Entry 8AN1 (electron microscopy, 3.93 A resolution); this record covers chains C and D of the 18 polymer chains in the assembly.

Chain C (and D):
Molecule: Citrate synthase
Organism: Synechococcus elongatus PCC 7942
Notes: chain D of this document is another copy of the same molecule, construct and numbering; everything in this record applies to it too
Reference sequence: Q31QM5 (Q31QM5_SYNE7); numbering as in UniProt (aligned over 1-386)
Amino-acid sequence (394 residues; numbered 1 to 394; the number before each row is that of its first residue):
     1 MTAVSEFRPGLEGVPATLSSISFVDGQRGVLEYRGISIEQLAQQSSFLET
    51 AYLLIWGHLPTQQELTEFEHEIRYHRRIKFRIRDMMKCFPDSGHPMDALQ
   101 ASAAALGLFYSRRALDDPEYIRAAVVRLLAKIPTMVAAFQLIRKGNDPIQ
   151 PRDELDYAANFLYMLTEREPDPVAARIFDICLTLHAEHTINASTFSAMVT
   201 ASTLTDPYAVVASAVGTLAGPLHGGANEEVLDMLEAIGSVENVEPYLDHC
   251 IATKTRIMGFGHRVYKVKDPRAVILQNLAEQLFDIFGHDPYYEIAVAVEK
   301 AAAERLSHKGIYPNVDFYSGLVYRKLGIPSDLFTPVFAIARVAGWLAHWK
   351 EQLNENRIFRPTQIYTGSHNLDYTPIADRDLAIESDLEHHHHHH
Not modelled in the structure: 1-4, 113-116, 380-394 (chain D: 1-4, 114-117, 224, 287-289, 378-394)
Sequence notes: expression tag (387-394)
From the paper describing this entry:
  - self-association interface (contacts with another copy of this molecule); pairs are residue here / residue on that copy: Glu-6/His-369, Phe-80
  - mutagenesis - L18Q: unchanged catalytic activity on saturating substrate conditions

Interface between chain C and chain D:
Contacting residue pairs (121):
  Glu-6(C) / Ser-5(D)
  Phe-7(C) / Pro-15(D)  hydrophobic
  Phe-7(C) / Ala-16(D)
  Pro-9(C) / Arg-357(D)
  Gly-10(C) / Phe-359(D)
  Gly-10(C) / Arg-360(D)
  Leu-11(C) / Phe-359(D)  hydrophobic
  Leu-11(C) / Arg-360(D)
  Leu-11(C) / Pro-361(D)
  Glu-12(C) / Arg-360(D)
  Glu-12(C) / Thr-362(D)
  Val-14(C) / Glu-6(D)
  Val-14(C) / Pro-361(D)
  Val-14(C) / Thr-362(D)
  Pro-15(C) / Glu-6(D)
  Pro-15(C) / Phe-7(D)  hydrophobic
  Pro-15(C) / Thr-362(D)
  Ala-16(C) / Thr-362(D)
  Thr-17(C) / Gln-363(D)
  Thr-17(C) / Ile-364(D)
  Leu-18(C) / Phe-7(D)  hydrophobic
  Leu-18(C) / Ile-364(D)  hydrophobic
  Ser-19(C) / Gln-363(D)
  Ser-19(C) / Ile-364(D)  hydrogen bond (backbone-backbone)
  Ser-19(C) / Tyr-365(D)
  Ser-19(C) / Thr-366(D)  hydrogen bond (backbone-backbone)
  Ser-20(C) / Thr-366(D)  hydrogen bond
  Ser-22(C) / Tyr-365(D)
  Phe-23(C) / Tyr-365(D)  hydrophobic
  Phe-23(C) / His-369(D)
  Gly-35(C) / Tyr-365(D)
  Gly-35(C) / Ser-368(D)
  Gly-35(C) / Asn-370(D)
  Gly-35(C) / Leu-371(D)  hydrogen bond (backbone-backbone)
  Gln-40(C) / Asp-372(D)
  Gln-40(C) / Tyr-373(D)
  Gln-44(C) / Tyr-373(D)  hydrogen bond (backbone-side chain)
  Pro-60(C) / Ala-377(D)
  Arg-81(C) / Cys-88(D)
  Asp-84(C) / Cys-88(D)
  Met-85(C) / Met-85(D)  hydrophobic
  Met-85(C) / Phe-89(D)  hydrophobic
  Cys-88(C) / Arg-81(D)
  Phe-89(C) / Met-85(D)  hydrophobic
  Phe-89(C) / Leu-108(D)  hydrophobic
  Pro-90(C) / Leu-108(D)  hydrophobic
  Pro-90(C) / Phe-109(D)  hydrophobic
  Asp-97(C) / Leu-108(D)
  Ala-98(C) / Leu-108(D)
  Gln-100(C) / Ala-104(D)
  Ala-101(C) / Ala-104(D)  hydrophobic
  Ala-101(C) / Ala-105(D)
  Leu-108(C) / Phe-89(D)  hydrophobic
  Leu-108(C) / Asp-97(D)
  Phe-109(C) / Pro-90(D)
  Thr-189(C) / Gln-363(D)
  Ile-190(C) / Pro-361(D)
  Ile-190(C) / Gln-363(D)
  Phe-195(C) / Phe-195(D)  hydrophobic
  Phe-195(C) / Val-199(D)  hydrophobic
  Phe-195(C) / Pro-361(D)  hydrophobic
  Ser-196(C) / Thr-200(D)
  Val-199(C) / Phe-195(D)  hydrophobic
  Val-199(C) / Ser-196(D)
  Thr-200(C) / Ser-196(D)
  Thr-200(C) / Thr-217(D)
  Thr-203(C) / Thr-217(D)
  Thr-205(C) / Ala-219(D)
  Asp-206(C) / His-223(D)  salt bridge
  Ala-209(C) / Gly-216(D)
  Ala-212(C) / Gln-100(D)
  Ser-213(C) / Ser-213(D)
  Thr-217(C) / Thr-200(D)  hydrogen bond
  Ala-219(C) / Thr-205(D)
  Pro-221(C) / Thr-203(D)
  His-223(C) / Ser-111(D)
  His-223(C) / Asp-206(D)
  Arg-357(C) / Gly-10(D)
  Arg-357(C) / Glu-12(D)
  Ile-358(C) / Gly-10(D)
  Phe-359(C) / Gly-10(D)
  Arg-360(C) / Gly-10(D)
  Arg-360(C) / Leu-11(D)
  Arg-360(C) / Glu-12(D)
  Arg-360(C) / Arg-263(D)
  Pro-361(C) / Leu-11(D)
  Pro-361(C) / Val-14(D)
  Pro-361(C) / Ile-190(D)
  Pro-361(C) / Phe-195(D)  hydrophobic
  Thr-362(C) / Gly-13(D)
  Thr-362(C) / Val-14(D)
  Thr-362(C) / Pro-15(D)
  Thr-362(C) / Ala-16(D)  hydrogen bond (backbone-backbone)
  Gln-363(C) / Thr-17(D)
  Gln-363(C) / Ser-19(D)
  Gln-363(C) / Ser-22(D)
  Gln-363(C) / Thr-189(D)
  Gln-363(C) / Ile-190(D)
  Ile-364(C) / Leu-18(D)  hydrophobic
  Ile-364(C) / Ser-19(D)
  Tyr-365(C) / Ser-19(D)
  Tyr-365(C) / Ser-20(D)
  Tyr-365(C) / Ile-21(D)
  Tyr-365(C) / Ser-22(D)
  Tyr-365(C) / Phe-23(D)  hydrophobic
  Tyr-365(C) / Arg-34(D)
  Tyr-365(C) / Gly-35(D)  hydrogen bond (side chain-backbone)
  Thr-366(C) / Leu-18(D)
  Thr-366(C) / Ser-19(D)  hydrogen bond (backbone-backbone)
  Thr-366(C) / Ser-20(D)
  His-369(C) / Phe-23(D)
  Leu-371(C) / Gly-35(D)  hydrogen bond (backbone-backbone)
  Asp-372(C) / Gln-40(D)  hydrogen bond
  Tyr-373(C) / Gln-40(D)
  Tyr-373(C) / Leu-59(D)  hydrophobic
  Thr-374(C) / Leu-59(D)
  Ile-376(C) / Pro-60(D)
  Ile-376(C) / Thr-61(D)
  Ile-376(C) / Gln-62(D)
  Arg-379(C) / Leu-59(D)
  Arg-379(C) / Pro-60(D)  hydrogen bond (side chain-backbone)
Other interface residues (no listed pair), chain C (81 interface residues in all): Arg-8, Arg-34, Ile-36, Leu-41, Ser-45, Leu-59, Gly-93, His-94, Ala-104, Ala-105, Ala-192, Gly-216, Leu-222, Arg-263, Glu-355, Ser-368, Asn-370
Other interface residues (no listed pair), chain D (79 interface residues in all): Pro-9, Leu-41, Gln-44, Ser-45, Asp-84, Gly-93, Ala-98, Ala-101, Arg-113, Ala-192, Leu-204, Ala-209

Summary:
81 residues of chain C face 79 of chain D across their interface; the contacts include 12 hydrogen bonds and 1
salt bridge. Polar contacts include Asp-206(C)/His-223(D), Ser-20(C)/Thr-366(D) and Gln-44(C)/Tyr-373(D). The
paper reports that L18Q of chain C leaves catalytic activity on saturating substrate conditions unchanged; a
self-association interface involving Glu-6(C) and Phe-80(C).
Chain C and chain D are both Citrate synthase (Synechococcus elongatus PCC 7942); the structure, Structure of
a first level Sierpinski triangle formed by a citrate synthase, was determined by electron microscopy together
with 8BP7, 8BEI, 8RJK and 8RJL from the same study.
